PDB entry 8G4O | electron microscopy, 3.06 A resolution | chains C and D of the 9 polymer chains in the assembly

# Chain C
Name: Gamma-aminobutyric acid receptor subunit alpha-1
Organism: Mus musculus
Reference sequence: P62812 (GBRA1_MOUSE); residues -26 to 428 here correspond to UniProt positions 1-455 (UniProt number = residue number + 27)
Amino-acid sequence (455 residues; each row starts with the number of its first residue; numbers below 1 keep their minus sign (Met-26 is residue -26)):
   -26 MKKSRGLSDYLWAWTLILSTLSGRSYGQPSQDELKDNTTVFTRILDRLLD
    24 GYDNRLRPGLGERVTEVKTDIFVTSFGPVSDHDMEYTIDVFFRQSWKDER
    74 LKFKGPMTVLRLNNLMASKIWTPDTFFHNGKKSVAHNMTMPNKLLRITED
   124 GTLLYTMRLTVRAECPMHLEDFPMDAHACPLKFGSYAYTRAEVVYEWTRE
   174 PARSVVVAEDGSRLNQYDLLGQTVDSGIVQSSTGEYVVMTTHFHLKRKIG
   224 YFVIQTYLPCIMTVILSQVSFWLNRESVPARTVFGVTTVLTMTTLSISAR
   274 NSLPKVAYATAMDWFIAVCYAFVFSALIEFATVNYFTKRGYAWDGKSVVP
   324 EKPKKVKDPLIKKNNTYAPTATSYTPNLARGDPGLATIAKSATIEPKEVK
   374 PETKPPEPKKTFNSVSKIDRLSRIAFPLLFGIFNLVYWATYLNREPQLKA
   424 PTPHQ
Disordered / not traced: -26 to 8, 311-387, 419-428
Curated features (UniProtKB/Swiss-Prot):
  - binding site (4-aminobutanoate): Arg66, Thr129
  - glycosylation (N-linked (GlcNAc...) asparagine): Asn10, Asn110
Cystine bridges: Cys138-Cys152
Covalently attached groups: N-acetylglucosamine (NAG) linked to Asn110
Ligand contacts:
  - gamma-amino-butanoic acid (ABU): Phe64, Arg66, Leu117, Thr129
  - YNL ((5M)-1-(2-aminoethyl)-7-chloro-5-(2-fluorophenyl)-1,3-dihydro-2H-1,4-benzodiazepin-2-one): Phe99, His101, Ser158, Tyr159, Val202, Gln203, Ser204, Ser205, Tyr209
From the paper describing this entry:
  - binding site for YNL: Phe99, His101, Tyr159, Ser204, Tyr209
  - specificity-determining residues: Ser204 (proposed by the authors, not directly observed)

# Chain D
Name: Gamma-aminobutyric acid receptor subunit gamma-2
Organism: Mus musculus
Reference sequence: P22723 (GBRG2_MOUSE); residues -37 to 436 here correspond to UniProt positions 1-474 (UniProt number = residue number + 38)
Amino-acid sequence (474 residues; numbered -37 to 436; the number before each row is that of its first residue; numbers below 1 keep their minus sign (Met-37 is residue -37)):
   -37 MSSPNTWSIGSSVYSPVFSQKMTLWILLLLSLYPGFTSQKSDDDYEDYAS
    13 NKTWVLTPKVPEGDVTVILNNLLEGYDNKLRPDIGVKPTLIHTDMYVNSI
    63 GPVNAINMEYTIDIFFAQTWYDRRLKFNSTIKVLRLNSNMVGKIWIPDTF
   113 FRNSKKADAHWITTPNRMLRIWNDGRVLYTLRLTIDAECQLQLHNFPMDE
   163 HSCPLEFSSYGYPREEIVYQWKRSSVEVGDTRSWRLYQFSFVGLRNTTEV
   213 VKTTSGDYVVMSVYFDLSRRMGYFTIQTYIPCTLIVVLSWVSFWINKDAV
   263 PARTSLGITTVLTMTTLSTIARKSLPKVSYVTAMDLFVSVCFIFVFSALV
   313 EYGTLHYFVSNRKPSKDKDKKKKNPLLRMFSFKAPTIDIRPRSATIQMNN
   363 ATHLQERDEEYGYECLDGKDCASFFCCFEDCRTGAWRHGRIHIRIAKMDS
   413 YARIFFPTAFCLFNLVYWVSYLYL
Disordered / not traced: -37 to 24, 320-409, 433-436
Curated features (UniProtKB/Swiss-Prot):
  - modified residue: Ser343 (Phosphoserine)
  - glycosylation (N-linked (GlcNAc...) asparagine): Asn13, Asn90, Asn208
Cystine bridges: Cys151-Cys165
Covalently attached groups: N-acetylglucosamine (NAG) linked to Asn90, Asn208
Ligand contacts: YNL ((5M)-1-(2-aminoethyl)-7-chloro-5-(2-fluorophenyl)-1,3-dihydro-2H-1,4-benzodiazepin-2-one): Tyr58, Asn60, Phe77, Glu189
From the paper describing this entry:
  - binding site for YNL: Tyr58

# How chain C and chain D interact
Pairs across the interface - 74 pairs, chain C then chain D:
  Asp26(C) - Thr28(D)  hydrogen bond
  Asn27(C) - Asn101(D)
  Arg28(C) - Thr28(D)
  Arg28(C) - Leu31(D)
  Arg28(C) - Asn32(D)
  Arg28(C) - Leu35(D)
  Arg28(C) - Asn99(D)
  Arg28(C) - Asn101(D)
  Arg28(C) - Met102(D)
  Leu29(C) - Val27(D)  hydrophobic
  Leu29(C) - Thr28(D)
  Leu29(C) - Leu31(D)  hydrophobic
  Leu33(C) - Val27(D)  hydrophobic
  His55(C) - Tyr199(D)
  Asp56(C) - Arg197(D)  salt bridge
  Asp97(C) - Thr126(D)
  Thr98(C) - Thr125(D)  hydrogen bond (backbone-side chain)
  Phe99(C) - Ile124(D)
  Phe99(C) - Asn128(D)
  Phe99(C) - Arg144(D)
  Phe100(C) - Arg144(D)  hydrogen bond (backbone-side chain)
  His101(C) - Arg144(D)  hydrogen bond (backbone-side chain)
  Gly103(C) - Arg144(D)  hydrogen bond (backbone-side chain)
  Lys104(C) - Arg197(D)
  Lys105(C) - Asp120(D)  salt bridge
  Ser106(C) - Ile124(D)
  Val107(C) - Ile124(D)  hydrophobic
  Met130(C) - Thr125(D)
  Glu137(C) - Ser61(D)
  Glu137(C) - Arg197(D)
  His141(C) - Arg194(D)  hydrogen bond
  Tyr159(C) - Phe77(D)
  Tyr159(C) - Asn128(D)
  Tyr159(C) - Arg129(D)
  Tyr159(C) - Met130(D)
  Tyr159(C) - Thr142(D)
  Tyr159(C) - Leu143(D)
  Tyr159(C) - Arg144(D)  hydrogen bond (side chain-backbone)
  Ala160(C) - Arg97(D)
  Ala160(C) - Leu98(D)
  Ala160(C) - Asn99(D)
  Ala160(C) - Met130(D)  hydrophobic
  Ala160(C) - Arg132(D)
  Tyr161(C) - Asn99(D)
  Thr162(C) - Arg132(D)
  Glu165(C) - Arg97(D)  salt bridge
  Ser205(C) - Glu189(D)
  Thr206(C) - Met130(D)
  Thr206(C) - Arg132(D)  hydrogen bond
  Tyr209(C) - Arg132(D)  hydrogen bond
  Val256(C) - Ser267(D)
  Val259(C) - Thr271(D)
  Val262(C) - Leu250(D)  hydrophobic
  Thr266(C) - Thr275(D)
  Ile270(C) - Ile282(D)  hydrophobic
  Arg273(C) - Tyr235(D)
  Arg273(C) - Ile238(D)
  Arg273(C) - Gln239(D)
  Lys278(C) - Tyr199(D)
  Lys278(C) - Gln200(D)
  Lys278(C) - Tyr235(D)
  Val279(C) - Tyr235(D)
  Ala280(C) - Arg232(D)
  Ala280(C) - Tyr235(D)  hydrophobic
  Asp286(C) - Ile238(D)
  Tyr293(C) - Leu246(D)  hydrophobic
  Phe297(C) - Leu246(D)
  Phe297(C) - Val249(D)  hydrophobic
  Phe297(C) - Leu250(D)  hydrophobic
  Leu300(C) - Leu250(D)  hydrophobic
  Ala304(C) - Trp256(D)
  Asn307(C) - Trp256(D)
  Asn307(C) - Asn258(D)
  Tyr308(C) - Trp256(D)  hydrophobic
Other interface residues (no listed pair), chain C (56 interface residues in all): Met57, Thr95, Pro96, Ala108, Leu132, Val134, Pro139, Val251, Pro252, Thr255, Leu263, Phe303
Other interface residues (no listed pair), chain D (51 interface residues in all): Asn60, His122, Leu140, Ser195, Pro243, Ile257, Ala264, Leu268, Leu274, Thr278

# Summary
56 residues of chain C face 51 of chain D across their interface, with 9 hydrogen bonds and 3 salt bridges.
Polar contacts include Asp56(C)-Arg197(D), Lys105(C)-Asp120(D) and Glu165(C)-Arg97(D). Compound YNL is bound
between chain C and chain D. The paper reports a binding site for YNL at Phe99(C), His101(C) and Tyr58(D)
among others; the specificity determinant Ser204(C).
Chain C is Gamma-aminobutyric acid receptor subunit alpha-1 and chain D is Gamma-aminobutyric acid receptor
subunit gamma-2, both from Mus musculus; the structure, Native GABA-A receptor from the mouse brain,
alpha1-beta2-gamma2 subtype, in complex with didesethylflurazepam and endogenous GABA, was determined by
electron microscopy (same publication as 8FOI, 8G4N, 8G4X, 8G5F, 8G5G and 8G5H).
